Entry 5Y1K (X-ray diffraction, 1.81 A resolution); this record covers chain A.

[Chain A]
Name: M1 family aminopeptidase
Source organism: Plasmodium falciparum
Notes: EC 3.4.11.-
UniProt: O96935 (AMP1_PLAFQ); numbering as in UniProt (aligned over 195-1085)
Sequence (914 residues; row label = number of the first residue in the row):
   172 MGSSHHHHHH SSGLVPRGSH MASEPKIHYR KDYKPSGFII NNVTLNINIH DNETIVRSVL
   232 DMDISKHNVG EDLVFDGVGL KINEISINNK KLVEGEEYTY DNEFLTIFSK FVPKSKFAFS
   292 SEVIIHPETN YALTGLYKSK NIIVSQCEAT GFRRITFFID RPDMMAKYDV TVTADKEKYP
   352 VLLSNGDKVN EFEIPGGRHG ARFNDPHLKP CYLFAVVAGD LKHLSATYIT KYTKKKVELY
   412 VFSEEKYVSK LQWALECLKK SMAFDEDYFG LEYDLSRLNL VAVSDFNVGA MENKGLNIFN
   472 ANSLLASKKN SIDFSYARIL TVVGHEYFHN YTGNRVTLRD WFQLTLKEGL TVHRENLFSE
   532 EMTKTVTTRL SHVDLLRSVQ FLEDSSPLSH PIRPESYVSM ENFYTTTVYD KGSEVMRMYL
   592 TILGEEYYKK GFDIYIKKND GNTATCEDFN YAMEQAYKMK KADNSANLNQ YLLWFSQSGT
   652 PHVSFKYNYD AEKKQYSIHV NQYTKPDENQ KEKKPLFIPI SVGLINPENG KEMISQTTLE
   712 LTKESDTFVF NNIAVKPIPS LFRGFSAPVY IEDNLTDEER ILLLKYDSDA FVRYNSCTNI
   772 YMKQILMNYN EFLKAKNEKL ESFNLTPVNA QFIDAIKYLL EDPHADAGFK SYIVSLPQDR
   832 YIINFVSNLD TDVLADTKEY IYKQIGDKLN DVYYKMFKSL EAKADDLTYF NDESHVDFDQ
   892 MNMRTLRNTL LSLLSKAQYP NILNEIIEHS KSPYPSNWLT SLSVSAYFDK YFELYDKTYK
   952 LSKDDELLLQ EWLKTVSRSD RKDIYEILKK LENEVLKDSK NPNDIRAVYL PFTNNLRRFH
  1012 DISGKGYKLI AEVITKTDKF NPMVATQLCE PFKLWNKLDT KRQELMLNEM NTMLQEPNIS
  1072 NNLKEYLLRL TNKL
Unresolved in the structure: 172-195
Sequence notes: expression tag (172-194)
UniProt features mapped onto this chain:
  - active site: Glu497 (Proton acceptor)
  - binding site (a peptide): Glu319, Gly460, Ala461, Glu463
  - binding site (Zn(2+)): His496, His500, Glu519
  - site: Val459 (Important for substrate specificity), Tyr580 (Transition state stabilizer), Asn795, Leu796 (Cleavage)
  - mutagenesis: Val459 (V459P: Severely affects substrate specificity. No effect on Zn(2+) binding)
Bound ions: Mg2+ site 1 near Gly250 (its only coordinating residue here); Zn2+: His496, His500, Glu519 (together with B1B); Mg2+ site 2 near Glu526 (its only coordinating residue here)
Residues lining bound ligands: B1B ((2S)-2-[(2-chlorophenyl)methylcarbamoylamino]-4-methyl-N-oxidanyl-pentanamide): Gln317, Glu319, Ala320, Val459, Gly460, Ala461, Met462, Glu463, His496, Glu497, His500, Glu519, Glu572, Tyr575, Tyr580, Met1034
From the paper describing this entry:
  - binding site for B1B: Glu319, Ala320, Val459, Gly460, His496, Glu572, Tyr575, Tyr580, Met1034
  - specificity-determining residues: Tyr575 (proposed by the authors, not directly observed)

[Overview]
Bound to chain A: compound B1B. His496, His500 and Glu519 form the Zn2+ site. Curated annotation (UniProt)
lists active-site residue Glu497, 4 peptide-binding residues, 3 Zn2+-binding residues and one mutagenesis
site. The paper reports a binding site for B1B at Glu319, Ala320 and Val459 among others; the specificity
determinant Tyr575.
Chain A is M1 family aminopeptidase (Plasmodium falciparum); the structure, Crystal structure of Plasmodium
falciparum aminopeptidase N in complex with (S)-2-(3-(2-chlorobenzyl)ureido)-N-hydroxy-4-methylpentanamide,
was determined by X-ray diffraction together with 5Y1Q, 5Y1T and 5XM7 from the same study.
